Entry 8YG6 (electron microscopy, 2.77 A resolution); this record covers chains A and B of the 3 polymer chains in the assembly.

== Chain A (and B) ==
Protein: Major envelope glycoprotein
Source organism: Autographa californica nucleopolyhedrovirus
Notes: chain B of this document is another copy of the same molecule, construct and numbering; everything in this record applies to it too
UniProt: P17501 (FUS_NPVAC); numbering as in UniProt (aligned over 23-487)
Chain sequence (465 residues; numbered 23 to 487; the number before each row is that of its first residue):
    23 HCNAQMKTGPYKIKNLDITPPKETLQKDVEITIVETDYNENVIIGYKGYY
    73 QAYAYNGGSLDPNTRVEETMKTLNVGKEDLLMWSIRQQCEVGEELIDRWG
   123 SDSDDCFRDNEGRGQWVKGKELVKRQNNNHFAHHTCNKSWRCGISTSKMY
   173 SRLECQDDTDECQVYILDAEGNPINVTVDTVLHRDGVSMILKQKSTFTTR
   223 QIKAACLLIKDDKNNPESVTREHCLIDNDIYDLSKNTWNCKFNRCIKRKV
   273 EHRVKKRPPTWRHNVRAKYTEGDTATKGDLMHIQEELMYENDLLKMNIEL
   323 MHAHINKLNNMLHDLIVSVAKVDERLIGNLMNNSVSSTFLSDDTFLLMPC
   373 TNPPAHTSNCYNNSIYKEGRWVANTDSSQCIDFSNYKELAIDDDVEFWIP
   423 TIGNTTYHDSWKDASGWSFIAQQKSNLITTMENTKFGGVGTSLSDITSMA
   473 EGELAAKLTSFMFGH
Disulfides: Cys111-Cys164, Cys128-Cys158, Cys177-Cys184, Cys228-Cys246, Cys262-Cys267, Cys382-Cys402
Covalent attachments: N-acetylglucosamine (NAG) linked to Asn197, Asn354, Asn384, Asn426
Small-molecule neighbours: N-acetylglucosamine (NAG; 2-acetamido-2-deoxy-beta-D-glucopyranose): Gln137, Val139, Lys142
Reported in the primary citation:
  - post-translational modification sites: Asn197, Asn354, Asn384, Asn426
  - conformationally variable residues (order/disorder transition): Lys271 to Gly294
  - self-association interface (contacts with another copy of this molecule); pairs are residue here / residue on that copy: His23-Tyr68 (hydrogen bond), His23-Glu143 (hydrogen bond), Leu38-Asn331 (hydrogen bond), Leu38-His335 (hydrogen bond), Lys140-His378 (hydrogen bond), Lys434-Glu454 (salt bridge), Trp439-Trp439, His23, Tyr408
  - contacts within the chain: Thr41-His326 (hydrogen bond), Lys44-Asn319 (hydrogen bond), Leu82-Leu480 (hydrophobic contact)
  - mutagenesis - H324A/H335A, H326A/H335A: decreased localization
  - mutagenesis - H23A/H245A/H304A, H23A/H245A/H304A/H378A, H23A/H245A, H23A/H245A/H378A, H245A/H304A/H378A: decreased binding to AcV1
  - mutagenesis - H23A/H245A (4-fold): decreased growth

== Interface between chain A and chain B ==
Cross-chain cystine bridges: Cys24(A)-Cys372(B)
Contacting residue pairs (188; chain A residue first):
  His23(A) - Thr373(B)
  His23(A) - Pro375(B)
  His23(A) - Trp393(B)
  Cys24(A) - Cys372(B)  disulfide
  Cys24(A) - Thr373(B)
  Asn25(A) - Pro371(B)
  Asn25(A) - Cys372(B)  hydrogen bond (backbone-side chain)
  Ala26(A) - Met370(B)  hydrophobic
  Gln27(A) - Met370(B)
  Lys29(A) - Leu369(B)
  Lys29(A) - Met370(B)
  Lys29(A) - Pro371(B)
  Thr30(A) - Leu369(B)
  Gly31(A) - Phe367(B)
  Gly31(A) - Leu368(B)
  Gly31(A) - Leu369(B)
  Pro32(A) - Phe367(B)
  Pro32(A) - Leu368(B)
  Tyr33(A) - Thr366(B)
  Tyr33(A) - Phe367(B)  hydrogen bond (backbone-backbone)
  Tyr33(A) - Leu369(B)  hydrophobic
  Lys34(A) - Asp365(B)
  Ile35(A) - Val339(B)  hydrophobic
  Ile35(A) - Phe367(B)  hydrophobic
  Asn37(A) - His335(B)
  Leu38(A) - Asn331(B)  hydrogen bond (backbone-side chain)
  Leu38(A) - His335(B)  hydrogen bond (backbone-side chain)
  Ile40(A) - His324(B)
  Ile40(A) - Asn331(B)
  Pro42(A) - His324(B)
  Pro43(A) - Ile320(B)  hydrophobic
  Pro43(A) - His324(B)
  Glu45(A) - Lys317(B)
  Thr46(A) - Glu321(B)
  Leu47(A) - Asp314(B)
  Leu47(A) - Glu321(B)
  Tyr68(A) - His23(B)  hydrogen bond
  Lys142(A) - His23(B)
  Glu143(A) - His23(B)  salt bridge
  Cys164(A) - His23(B)  hydrogen bond (backbone-side chain)
  Asp207(A) - Gln27(B)  hydrogen bond (backbone-side chain)
  Val209(A) - Gln27(B)
  Leu229(A) - Tyr311(B)  hydrophobic
  Leu229(A) - Asp314(B)
  Leu229(A) - Leu315(B)  hydrophobic
  Leu229(A) - Met318(B)  hydrophobic
  Leu230(A) - Tyr311(B)  hydrogen bond (backbone-side chain)
  Ile231(A) - Glu45(B)
  Ile231(A) - Leu315(B)  hydrophobic
  Lys232(A) - Glu45(B)  hydrogen bond (backbone-side chain)
  Lys235(A) - Glu45(B)
  Lys235(A) - Thr46(B)  hydrogen bond (side chain-backbone)
  Lys235(A) - Leu47(B)  hydrogen bond (side chain-backbone)
  Lys235(A) - Gln48(B)
  Asn236(A) - Gln48(B)  hydrogen bond
  His245(A) - Lys44(B)  hydrogen bond
  Leu247(A) - Leu322(B)  hydrophobic
  Asp249(A) - Ala325(B)
  Asn250(A) - Leu322(B)
  Asn250(A) - His326(B)
  Asp251(A) - Thr41(B)
  Ile252(A) - Lys44(B)
  Arg279(A) - Tyr311(B)
  Arg279(A) - Leu315(B)
  Pro280(A) - Glu307(B)
  Pro281(A) - His304(B)  hydrogen bond (backbone-side chain)
  Thr282(A) - Glu308(B)
  Trp283(A) - Asp301(B)  hydrogen bond
  Trp283(A) - His304(B)
  Trp283(A) - Ile305(B)  hydrophobic
  Trp283(A) - Glu308(B)
  His285(A) - Glu293(B)  salt bridge
  Ala289(A) - Asp301(B)
  Lys290(A) - His304(B)
  Lys290(A) - Glu307(B)  salt bridge
  Tyr291(A) - Met303(B)  hydrophobic
  Glu293(A) - Thr298(B)
  Glu293(A) - Lys299(B)
  Glu293(A) - Met303(B)
  Asp295(A) - Ala297(B)
  Asp295(A) - Thr298(B)
  Asp295(A) - Lys299(B)
  Thr296(A) - Ala297(B)
  Ala297(A) - Ala297(B)  hydrogen bond (backbone-backbone)
  Asp301(A) - Lys299(B)  salt bridge
  Asp301(A) - Leu302(B)
  Leu302(A) - Trp283(B)  hydrophobic
  Met303(A) - His285(B)
  Ile305(A) - Leu302(B)  hydrophobic
  Ile305(A) - Gln306(B)
  Gln306(A) - Trp283(B)
  Glu308(A) - Gln306(B)
  Glu308(A) - Met310(B)
  Leu309(A) - Leu309(B)  hydrophobic
  Leu316(A) - Asn313(B)
  Leu316(A) - Leu316(B)  hydrophobic
  Leu316(A) - Lys317(B)
  Ile320(A) - Ile320(B)  hydrophobic
  Met333(A) - Leu334(B)  hydrophobic
  Met333(A) - His335(B)
  Met333(A) - Leu352(B)
  Leu334(A) - Leu334(B)  hydrophobic
  Asp336(A) - Leu352(B)
  Leu337(A) - Leu337(B)  hydrophobic
  Leu337(A) - Ile338(B)  hydrophobic
  Leu337(A) - Leu348(B)  hydrophobic
  Leu337(A) - Leu352(B)
  Ser340(A) - Asp345(B)
  Ser340(A) - Leu348(B)
  Ser340(A) - Asn351(B)  hydrogen bond
  Lys343(A) - Tyr388(B)
  Val344(A) - Gly438(B)
  Glu346(A) - Gly438(B)
  Glu346(A) - Ser440(B)  hydrogen bond
  Leu352(A) - Ile413(B)
  Met353(A) - Ile413(B)
  Asn355(A) - Val417(B)
  Asn355(A) - Glu418(B)  hydrogen bond
  Val357(A) - Phe419(B)  hydrophobic
  Ser359(A) - Ser437(B)
  Leu362(A) - Asn381(B)
  Leu362(A) - Tyr388(B)
  Leu362(A) - Phe405(B)
  Ser363(A) - Tyr388(B)
  Asp364(A) - Tyr388(B)
  Leu369(A) - Phe419(B)  hydrophobic
  Pro371(A) - Phe419(B)
  Cys372(A) - Trp420(B)
  Thr373(A) - Ser167(B)
  Thr373(A) - Trp420(B)
  Asn374(A) - Ile166(B)
  Asn374(A) - Ser167(B)
  Pro376(A) - Lys140(B)
  Pro376(A) - Ile166(B)
  Ala377(A) - Lys140(B)  hydrogen bond (backbone-side chain)
  His378(A) - Lys140(B)  hydrogen bond
  Tyr383(A) - Lys140(B)
  Tyr383(A) - Gly141(B)
  Asn384(A) - Val139(B)
  Asn384(A) - Gly141(B)
  Asn384(A) - Lys142(B)
  Asn384(A) - Glu143(B)
  Lys389(A) - Ser447(B)  hydrogen bond
  Glu390(A) - Trp439(B)
  Arg392(A) - Trp439(B)
  Arg392(A) - Ser440(B)
  Arg392(A) - Ala443(B)
  Val394(A) - Ala443(B)
  Val394(A) - Gln444(B)
  Tyr408(A) - Lys34(B)
  Lys409(A) - Tyr33(B)
  Lys409(A) - Lys34(B)  hydrogen bond (backbone-backbone)
  Glu410(A) - Lys34(B)
  Leu411(A) - Tyr33(B)  hydrophobic
  Leu411(A) - Lys34(B)  hydrogen bond (backbone-backbone)
  Leu411(A) - Ile35(B)
  Leu411(A) - Lys36(B)  hydrogen bond (backbone-backbone)
  Asp414(A) - Lys329(B)  salt bridge
  Trp420(A) - Lys29(B)
  Tyr429(A) - Ala26(B)  hydrogen bond (side chain-backbone)
  Tyr429(A) - Gln27(B)
  Tyr429(A) - Met28(B)  hydrophobic
  His430(A) - Met28(B)
  Lys434(A) - Lys446(B)  hydrogen bond (backbone-side chain)
  Lys434(A) - Glu454(B)  salt bridge
  Gly438(A) - Trp439(B)
  Trp439(A) - Val344(B)
  Trp439(A) - Trp439(B)
  Phe441(A) - Lys446(B)
  Phe441(A) - Ile450(B)  hydrophobic
  Gln445(A) - Met453(B)
  Asn448(A) - Met453(B)
  Asn448(A) - Phe458(B)
  Leu449(A) - Leu449(B)  hydrophobic
  Leu449(A) - Met453(B)  hydrophobic
  Thr452(A) - Phe458(B)
  Asn455(A) - Gly459(B)  hydrogen bond (side chain-backbone)
  Asn455(A) - Leu465(B)
  Lys457(A) - Leu465(B)
  Gly460(A) - Thr469(B)
  Val461(A) - Asp467(B)
  Val461(A) - Thr469(B)
  Thr463(A) - Ala472(B)
  Glu475(A) - Lys479(B)
  Ala478(A) - Lys479(B)
  Lys479(A) - Lys479(B)
  Ser482(A) - Phe483(B)
  Phe485(A) - Phe483(B)  hydrophobic
Interface residues without a listed pair, chain A (142 interface residues in all): Lys36, Thr41, Arg163, Arg206, Lys299, Asn313, Asn319, Met323, Ile327, Leu330, Val341, Thr360, Phe361, Thr366, Phe367, Asn385, Ser386, Ala395, Thr397, Ala412, Phe419, Thr428, Trp433, Ala436, Ile442, Thr451
Interface residues without a listed pair, chain B (127 interface residues in all): Cys24, Asn25, Pro32, Leu38, Ile66, Gln109, Val145, Arg147, Thr296, Gly300, Glu312, Ile327, Asn328, Leu330, Asn332, Val341, Arg347, Ile349, Ser386, Gly391, Tyr408, Leu411, Ile442, Ile468, Gly486

== Overview ==
Chain A and chain B form an interface of 142 and 127 residues respectively; the contacts include 1 disulfide
bond, 28 hydrogen bonds and 6 salt bridges. Among the polar pairs are Glu143(A)-His23(B), His285(A)-Glu293(B)
and Lys290(A)-Glu307(B). The paper reports that H23A/H245A/H304A, H23A/H245A/H304A/H378A and H23A/H245A of
chain A, among others, reduce binding to AcV1; modification sites Asn197(A), Asn354(A) and Asn384(A) among
others; 7 substitutions were tested in all.
Both chains are Major envelope glycoprotein (Autographa californica nucleopolyhedrovirus). Entry 8YG6 (The
pre-fusion structure of baculovirus fusion protein GP64) was determined by electron microscopy, deposited
together with 8YG8.
